6BIZ - chains B and C of the 3 polymer chains in the assembly; structure by X-ray diffraction, 2.10 A resolution.

[Chain B]
Molecule: HLA class II DR-beta (HLA-DR B)
Source organism: Homo sapiens
UniProtKB: Q29890 (Q29890_HUMAN); residues 1-190 here correspond to UniProt positions 30-219 (UniProt number = residue number + 29)
Sequence (200 residues; numbered -1 to 198; the number before each row is that of its first residue; numbers below 1 keep their minus sign (Gly-1 is residue -1)):
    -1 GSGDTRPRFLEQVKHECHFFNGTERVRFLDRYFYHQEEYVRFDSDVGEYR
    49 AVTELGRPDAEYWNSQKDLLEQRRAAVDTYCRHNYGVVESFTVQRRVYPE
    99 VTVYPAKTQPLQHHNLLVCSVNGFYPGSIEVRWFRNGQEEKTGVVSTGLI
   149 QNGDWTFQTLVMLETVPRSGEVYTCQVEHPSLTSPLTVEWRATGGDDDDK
Unresolved in the structure: -1 to 1, 191-198
Cystine bridges: Cys15-Cys79, Cys117-Cys173
Differences from the reference sequence: expression tag (-1 to 0, 191-198)
From the paper describing this entry:
  - contacts within the chain: Asp28-Arg71 (salt bridge)
  - specificity-determining residues: Val86 (proposed by the authors, not directly observed)

[Chain C]
Molecule: Histone2B_73,81cit68-82
Sequence (15 residues; row label = number of the first residue in the row; numbering starts at 0):
     0 NDIFERIASEASRLA
Unresolved in the structure: 0, 14
Modified residues: Arg5 (citrulline; CIR); Arg12 (citrulline; CIR)

[How chain B and chain C interact]
Contacting residue pairs (29):
  Val11(B) - Ser8(C)
  His13(B) - Ile6(C)
  His13(B) - Ala7(C)
  His13(B) - Ser8(C)  hydrogen bond
  Phe26(B) - Ile6(C)  hydrophobic
  Tyr30(B) - Ser8(C)
  Tyr30(B) - Glu9(C)  hydrogen bond (side chain-backbone)
  Tyr47(B) - Glu9(C)  hydrogen bond
  Asp57(B) - Ser11(C)  hydrogen bond
  Tyr60(B) - Ala10(C)
  Tyr60(B) - Arg12(C)
  Trp61(B) - Glu9(C)
  Trp61(B) - Ala10(C)  hydrogen bond (side chain-backbone)
  Trp61(B) - Ser11(C)
  Leu67(B) - Glu9(C)
  Arg71(B) - Ile6(C)
  Arg71(B) - Ala7(C)  hydrogen bond (side chain-backbone)
  Arg71(B) - Glu9(C)  salt bridge
  Ala74(B) - Ile6(C)  hydrophobic
  Tyr78(B) - Glu4(C)
  Tyr78(B) - Arg5(C)
  Tyr78(B) - Ile6(C)
  His81(B) - Ile2(C)  hydrogen bond (side chain-backbone)
  His81(B) - Glu4(C)
  Asn82(B) - Phe3(C)
  Asn82(B) - Glu4(C)  hydrogen bond (side chain-backbone)
  Val85(B) - Asp1(C)
  Val85(B) - Ile2(C)
  Val86(B) - Phe3(C)  hydrophobic
Other interface residues (no listed pair), chain B (17 interface residues in all): Thr77
Interface features reported in the paper:
  - interface residues, chain B: His13(B), Arg71(B)

[Summary]
17 residues of chain B and 12 residues of chain C are in contact, with 8 hydrogen bonds and 1 salt bridge.
Among the polar pairs are Arg71(B)-Glu9(C), His13(B)-Ser8(C) and Tyr30(B)-Glu9(C). The paper reports interface
residues His13(B) and Arg71(B); the specificity determinant Val86(B).
Here chain B is HLA class II DR-beta (HLA-DR B) (Homo sapiens) and chain C is Histone2B_73,81cit68-82. Entry
6BIZ (HLA-DRB1 in complex with citrullinated Histone 2B peptide) was determined by X-ray diffraction,
deposited together with 6BIJ, 6BIL, 6BIN, 6BIR, 6BIV, 6BIX and 6BIY.
